PDB entry 4N0E | X-ray diffraction, 2.10 A resolution | chain A

Chain A:
Name: Guanine nucleotide-binding protein G(i) subunit alpha-1
Source organism: Rattus norvegicus
Notes: EC 3.6.5.1
UniProtKB: P10824 (GNAI1_RAT); numbering as in UniProt (aligned over 1-354)
Sequence (356 residues; each row starts with the number of its first residue; numbers below 1 keep their minus sign (Gly-1 is residue -1)):
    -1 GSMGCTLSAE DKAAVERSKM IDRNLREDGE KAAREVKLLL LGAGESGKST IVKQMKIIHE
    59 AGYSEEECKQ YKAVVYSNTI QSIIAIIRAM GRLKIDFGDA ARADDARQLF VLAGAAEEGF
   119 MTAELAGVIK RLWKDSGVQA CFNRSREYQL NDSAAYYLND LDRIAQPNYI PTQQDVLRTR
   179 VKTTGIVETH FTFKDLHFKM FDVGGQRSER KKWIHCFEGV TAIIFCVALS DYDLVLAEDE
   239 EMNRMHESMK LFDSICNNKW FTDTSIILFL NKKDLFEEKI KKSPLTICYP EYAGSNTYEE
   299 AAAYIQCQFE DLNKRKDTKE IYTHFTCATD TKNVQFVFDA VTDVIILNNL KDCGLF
Not modelled in the structure: -1 to 8, 202-213, 236-239
Sequence notes: expression tag (-1 to 0); engineered mutation Leu345 (Lys in P10824)
Swiss-Prot annotation at these positions:
  - region: Lys35 to Thr48 (G1 motif), Asp173 to Thr181 (G2 motif), Phe196 to Arg205 (G3 motif), Ile265 to Asp272 (G4 motif), Thr324 to Thr329 (G5 motif)
  - binding site (GTP): Glu43 to Thr48, Asp150, Ser151, Leu175 to Arg178, Asp200 to Gln204, Asn269 to Asp272, Ala326
  - binding site (Mg(2+)): Ser47, Thr181
  - lipidation: Gly2 (N-myristoyl glycine), Cys3 (S-palmitoyl cysteine)
Small-molecule neighbours: GDP (guanosine-5'-diphosphate): Ala41, Gly42, Glu43, Ser44, Gly45, Lys46, Ser47, Thr48, Ser151, Leu175, Arg176, Thr177, Arg178, Thr181, Asn269, Lys270, Asp272, Leu273, Thr324, Cys325, Ala326, Thr327
Reported in the primary citation:
  - contacts within the chain: Glu43-Arg178
  - mutagenesis - E43A, K345L: decreased signaling
  - mutagenesis - E43A (Tm change 2 degC), K345L (2.89 +/- 0.04 degC): decreased stability in response to GDP
  - mutagenesis - E43A (Kd = 2.15 +/- 0.69 mum): decreased binding to rhodopsin
  - mutagenesis - E43A (Tm change 2 degC): decreased stability in response to either GDP or GTPgammaS

In short:
Chain A binds GDP. From UniProt: 22 GTP-binding residues and Mg2+-binding residues Ser47 and Thr181. From the
paper: E43A and K345L reduce signaling; contacts within the chain involving Glu43 and Arg178.
Chain A is Guanine nucleotide-binding protein G(i) subunit alpha-1 (Rattus norvegicus); the structure, Crystal
structure of the K345L variant of the Gi alpha1 subunit bound to GDP, was determined by X-ray diffraction
(same publication as 4N0D).
